3T8W - chains A and B of the 6 polymer chains in the assembly; structure by X-ray diffraction, 2.00 A resolution.

[Chain A (and B)]
Name: M17 leucyl aminopeptidase
Source organism: Plasmodium falciparum
Notes: chain B of this document is another copy of the same molecule, construct and numbering; everything in this record applies to it too
Reference sequence: Q8IL11 (Q8IL11_PLAF7); numbering as in UniProt (aligned over 84-605)
Chain sequence (528 residues; each row starts with the number of its first residue):
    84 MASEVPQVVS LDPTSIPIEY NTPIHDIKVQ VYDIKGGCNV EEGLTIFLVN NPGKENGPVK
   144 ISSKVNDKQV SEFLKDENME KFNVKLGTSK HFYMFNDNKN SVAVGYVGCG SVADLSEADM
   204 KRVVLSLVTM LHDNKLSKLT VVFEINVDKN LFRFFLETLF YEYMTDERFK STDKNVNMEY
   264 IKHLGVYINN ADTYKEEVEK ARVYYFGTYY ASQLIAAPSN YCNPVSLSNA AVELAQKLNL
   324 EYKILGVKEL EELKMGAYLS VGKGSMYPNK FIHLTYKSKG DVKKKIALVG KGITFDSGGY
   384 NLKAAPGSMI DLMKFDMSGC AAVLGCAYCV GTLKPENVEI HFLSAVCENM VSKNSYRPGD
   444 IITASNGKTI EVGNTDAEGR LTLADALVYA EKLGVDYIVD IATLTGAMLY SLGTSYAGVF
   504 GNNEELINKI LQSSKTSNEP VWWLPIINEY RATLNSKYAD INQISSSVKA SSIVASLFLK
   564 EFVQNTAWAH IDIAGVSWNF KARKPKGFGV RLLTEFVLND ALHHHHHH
Unresolved in the structure: 84, 604-611 (chain B: 84-85, 256, 604-611)
Sequence notes: engineered mutation Gln152 (Asn in Q8IL11), Gln515 (Asn in Q8IL11), Gln546 (Asn in Q8IL11); expression tag (606-611)
Curated features (UniProtKB/Swiss-Prot):
  - region: Asn384 to Ser401 (L13 loop)
  - active site: Lys386, Arg463
  - binding site (a peptide): Lys374, Asp379, Lys386, Asp399, Asp459
  - binding site (Zn(2+)): Lys374, Asp379, Asp394, Met396, Asp399, Asp459, Glu461
  - site: Lys386 (Essential for hexamer stabilization)
  - mutagenesis: Asp379 (D379A: 6.5-fold reduction in catalytic efficiency in the presence of Co(2+); 854-fold reduction in catalytic efficiency in the presence of Mn(2+); substrate affinity is slightly reduced ...), Lys386 (K386A: 100-fold decrease in catalytic efficiency. 2-fold decrease in substrate affinity. Loss of hexamer formation with formation of dimers and trimers), Ala387 (A387P: 16-fold decrease in catalytic efficiency. No effect on hexamer formation), Ala388 to Gly390 (8-fold decrease in catalytic efficiency. 3-fold decrease in substrate affinity. No effect on hexamer formation), Ala388 to Pro389 (13-fold decrease in catalytic efficiency. 1.5-fold decrease in substrate affinity. No effect on hexamer formation), Asp394 (D394A: 7.5-fold increase in catalytic efficiency. No effect on hexamer formation. 1.7-fold increase in substrate affinity), Glu461 (E461L: 6.5-fold reduction in catalytic efficiency in the presence of Co(2+); 854-fold reduction in catalytic efficiency in the presence of Mn(2+); substrate affinity is slightly reduced ...), Trp525 (W525A: Loss of catalytic activity and impairs oligomerization; when associated with A-533), Tyr533 (Y533A: Loss of catalytic activity and impairs oligomerization; when associated with A-525)
Metal / ion sites: Zn2+ site 1: Lys374, Asp379, Asp399, Glu461 (together with DGZ); Zn2+ site 2: Asp379, Asp459, Glu461 (together with DGZ)
Residues lining bound ligands:
  - carbonate ion (CO3): Lys374, Asp459, Ala460, Glu461, Gly462, Arg463, Leu487
  - DGZ (N-((2R,3S,6S,18S,21S)-2-amino-18-(4-benzoylbenzyl)-21-carbamoyl-3-hydroxy-6-(naphthalen-2-ylmethyl)-4,7,16,19-tetraoxo-1-phenyl-11,14-dioxa-5,8,17,20-tetraazapentacosan-25-yl)hex-5-ynamide): Lys374, Asp379, Lys386, Ala388, Pro389, Gly390, Ser391, Met392, Met396, Phe398, Asp399, Asn457, Asp459, Ala460, Glu461, Arg463, Thr486, Leu487, Thr488, Gly489, Ala490, Leu492, Tyr493, Ile547, Ser548, Ser550, Ser554, Ala577
What the authors report for this chain:
  - conformationally variable residues (loop rearrangement): Ser550

[Chain A / chain B interface]
Contacting residue pairs (65):
  Glu334(A) - Val92(B)
  Glu334(A) - Ser93(B)  hydrogen bond (side chain-backbone)
  Glu334(A) - Leu94(B)
  Lys337(A) - Leu94(B)
  Met338(A) - Leu94(B)
  Gly339(A) - Leu94(B)
  Leu342(A) - Leu94(B)  hydrophobic
  Lys346(A) - Val91(B)
  Lys346(A) - Asp95(B)  salt bridge
  Tyr383(A) - Ser380(B)
  Tyr383(A) - Leu385(B)
  Tyr383(A) - Ile393(B)
  Tyr383(A) - Met433(B)
  Tyr383(A) - Val434(B)  hydrogen bond (side chain-backbone)
  Asn384(A) - Ile393(B)
  Leu385(A) - Leu385(B)  hydrophobic
  Val434(A) - Val434(B)  hydrophobic
  Ser435(A) - Val434(B)
  Lys436(A) - Gly347(B)
  Lys436(A) - Ser348(B)
  Lys436(A) - Met349(B)
  Lys436(A) - Val434(B)  hydrogen bond (backbone-backbone)
  Lys436(A) - Ser435(B)  hydrogen bond
  Lys436(A) - Asn437(B)  hydrogen bond
  Asn437(A) - Val91(B)
  Asn437(A) - Met349(B)
  Arg440(A) - Ser302(B)
  Arg440(A) - Asn303(B)
  Arg440(A) - Tyr350(B)
  Arg440(A) - Phe378(B)
  Arg440(A) - Glu431(B)  salt bridge
  Arg440(A) - Met433(B)
  Pro441(A) - Phe378(B)
  Pro441(A) - Asp394(B)
  Gly442(A) - Pro301(B)
  Gly442(A) - Asp394(B)
  Asp443(A) - Pro301(B)
  Asp443(A) - Ser302(B)
  Asp443(A) - Asn303(B)  hydrogen bond (side chain-backbone)
  Ile444(A) - Phe252(B)  hydrophobic
  Ile444(A) - Pro301(B)  hydrophobic
  Ile444(A) - Asn303(B)  hydrogen bond (backbone-side chain)
  Ile444(A) - Tyr304(B)
  Gly450(A) - Ser254(B)  hydrogen bond (backbone-side chain)
  Lys451(A) - Thr255(B)
  Thr452(A) - Phe252(B)  hydrogen bond (side chain-backbone)
  Glu454(A) - Lys397(B)  salt bridge
  Gly456(A) - Asp394(B)
  Asn538(A) - Arg586(B)  hydrogen bond (backbone-side chain)
  Ser539(A) - Lys253(B)  hydrogen bond (backbone-side chain)
  Lys540(A) - Lys253(B)
  Lys540(A) - Ala585(B)
  Lys540(A) - Arg586(B)
  Tyr541(A) - Asp249(B)
  Tyr541(A) - Phe252(B)
  Tyr541(A) - Lys253(B)  hydrogen bond (backbone-backbone)
  Tyr541(A) - Ala299(B)
  Tyr541(A) - Arg586(B)
  Tyr541(A) - Lys587(B)
  Tyr541(A) - Pro588(B)
  Ala542(A) - Phe252(B)
  Ala542(A) - Lys253(B)  hydrogen bond (backbone-side chain)
  Asp543(A) - Lys253(B)
  Asp543(A) - Ser254(B)  hydrogen bond
  Asp543(A) - Thr255(B)  hydrogen bond (side chain-backbone)
Also at the interface, not in a pair above, chain A (32 interface residues in all): Val330, Ala387, Ile445
Also at the interface, not in a pair above, chain B (36 interface residues in all): Lys346, Ala387

[Overview]
The interface between chain A and chain B involves 32 residues on one side and 36 on the other, with 15
hydrogen bonds and 3 salt bridges. Among the polar pairs are Lys346(A)-Asp95(B), Arg440(A)-Glu431(B) and
Glu454(A)-Lys397(B). Ligands of chain A: carbonate ion and compound DGZ. From the paper: conformational
variability at Ser550(A).
Both chains are M17 leucyl aminopeptidase (Plasmodium falciparum). Entry 3T8W (A bestatin-based chemical
biology strategy reveals distinct roles for malaria M1- and M17-family aminopeptidases) was determined by
X-ray diffraction together with 3T8V from the same study.
